PDB entry 8RR1 | electron microscopy, 2.93 A resolution | chains C and F of the 7 polymer chains in the assembly

Chain C:
Protein: 3-hydroxyacyl-CoA dehydrogenase type-2
Organism: Homo sapiens
Notes: EC 1.1.1.35, 1.1.1.62, 1.1.1.239, 1.1.1.178, 1.1.1.53, 1.1.1.159
UniProtKB: Q99714 (HCD2_HUMAN); numbering as in UniProt (aligned over 1-261)
Amino-acid sequence (261 residues; each row starts with the number of its first residue):
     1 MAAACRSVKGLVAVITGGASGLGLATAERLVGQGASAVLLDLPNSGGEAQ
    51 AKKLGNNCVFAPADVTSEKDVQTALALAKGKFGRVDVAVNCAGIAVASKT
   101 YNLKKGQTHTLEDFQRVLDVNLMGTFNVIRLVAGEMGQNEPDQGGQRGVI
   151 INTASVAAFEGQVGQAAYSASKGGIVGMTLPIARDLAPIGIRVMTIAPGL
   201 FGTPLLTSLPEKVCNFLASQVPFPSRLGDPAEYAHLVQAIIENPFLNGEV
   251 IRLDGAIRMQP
Unresolved in the structure: 1-6
Swiss-Prot annotation at these positions:
  - active site: Y168 (Proton acceptor)
  - binding site (NAD(+)): S20, L22, D41, D64, V65, C91, Y168, K172, F201, T203
  - binding site (substrate): S155
  - modified residue: A2 (N-acetylalanine), K53 (N6-acetyllysine), K69 (N6-acetyllysine), K99 (N6-acetyllysine), K105 (N6-acetyllysine), K212 (N6-acetyllysine)
  - natural variant: V12 (V12L: In HSD10MD), V65 (V65A: In HSD10MD; uncertain significance), D86 (D86G: In HSD10MD), L122 (L122V: In HSD10MD), R130 (R130C: In HSD10MD), Q165 (Q165H: In HSD10MD), V176 (V176M: In HSD10MD), P210 (P210S: In HSD10MD), K212 (K212E: In HSD10MD), R226 (R226Q: In HSD10MD), N247 (N247S: In HSD10MD), E249 (E249Q: In HSD10MD)
  - mutagenesis: S20 (S20F: Decreased dehydrogenase activity. Does not affect mitochondrial tRNA 5'-end processing. Does not affect tRNA methylation), K172 (K172A: Abolishes dehydrogenase activity. Does not affect mitochondrial tRNA 5'-end processing. Does not affect tRNA methylation. Does not affect homotetramerization)

Chain F:
Protein: tRNA methyltransferase 10 homolog C
Organism: Homo sapiens
Notes: EC 2.1.1.-, 2.1.1.218, 2.1.1.221
UniProtKB: Q7L0Y3 (TM10C_HUMAN); numbering as in UniProt (aligned over 92-403)
Amino-acid sequence (315 residues; row label = number of the first residue in the row):
    89 SNAAATREFIEMWRLLGREVPEHITEEELKTLMECVSNTAKKKYLKYLYT
   139 KEKVKKARQIKKEMKAAAREEAKNIKLLETTEEDKQKNFLFLRLWDRNMD
   189 IAMGWKGAQAMQFGQPLVFDMAYENYMKRKELQNTVSQLLESEGWNRRNV
   239 DPFHIYFCNLKIDGALHRELVKRYQEKWDKLLLTSTEKSHVDLFPKDSII
   289 YLTADSPNVMTTFRHDKVYVIGSFVDKSMQPGTSLAKAKRLNLATECLPL
   339 DKYLQWEIGNKNLTLDQMIRILLCLKNNGNWQEALQFVPKRKHTGFLEIS
   389 QHSQEFINRLKKAKT
Unresolved in the structure: 89-91, 157-174, 386-403
Differences from the reference sequence: expression tag (89-91)
Swiss-Prot annotation at these positions:
  - natural variant: R181 (R181L: In COXPD30), T272 (T272A: In COXPD30)
  - mutagenesis: D314 (D314N: Abolished mitochondrial tRNA methylation. Does not affect mitochondrial tRNA 5'-end processing)
Residues lining bound ligands: S-adenosylhomocysteine (SAH): L290, T291, A292, D293, V308, I309, G310, F312, V313, D314, S322, E334, C335, L336, L338, K349, N350, L351, L353, M356

Interface between chain C and chain F:
Pairs across the interface (26):
  A95(C) with N176(F); F177(F), hydrogen bond (backbone-backbone); L178(F), hydrophobic
  V96(C) with F177(F)
  A97(C) with F177(F), hydrogen bond (backbone-backbone); L178(F); L180(F)
  K99(C) with L180(F)
  R116(C) with K175(F); N176(F), hydrogen bond
  Q162(C) with F179(F)
  V163(C) with L180(F)
  G164(C) with L180(F)
  Q165(C) with L178(F), hydrogen bond (side chain-backbone); F179(F)
  L200(C) with F179(F), hydrophobic
  L205(C) with L178(F), hydrophobic
  L206(C) with L178(F), hydrophobic
  V213(C) with W183(F)
  F216(C) with N186(F); M187(F), hydrophobic; A190(F), hydrophobic
  Q220(C) with A190(F)
  Q260(C) with N186(F), hydrogen bond (side chain-backbone); I189(F); A190(F), hydrogen bond (side chain-backbone)
Also at the interface, not in a pair above, chain C (24 interface residues in all): I94, S98, Y168, L209, K212, L217, M259, P261
Also at the interface, not in a pair above, chain F (13 interface residues in all): L182, W193

Summary:
24 residues of chain C face 13 of chain F across their interface, with 6 hydrogen bonds. Among the polar pairs
are R116(C)-N176(F), Q165(C)-L178(F) and Q260(C)-N186(F). Ligands of chain F: S-adenosylhomocysteine.
Here chain C is 3-hydroxyacyl-CoA dehydrogenase type-2 and chain F is tRNA methyltransferase 10 homolog C,
both from Homo sapiens. Entry 8RR1 (Human mitochondrial RNase Z complex with ELAC2-D550N catalytic mutant and
tRNA-Tyr precursor (Composite model)) was determined by electron microscopy together with 8RR4 from the same
study.
